Entry 4EU2 (X-ray diffraction, 2.51 A resolution); this record covers chains J and Z of the 28 polymer chains in the assembly.

# Chain J
Molecule: Proteasome component PUP3
Organism: Saccharomyces cerevisiae
Notes: EC 3.4.25.1
Reference sequence: P25451 (PSB3_YEAST); the author numbering skips numbers that UniProt does not, so the offset changes along the chain: -8 to -1 = UniProt 2-9; 1-196 = UniProt 10-205
Chain sequence (204 residues; numbered -8 to 196; 1 number in that range is skipped by the numbering (no residue carries it; nothing is unmodelled there); the number before each row is that of its first residue; numbers below 1 keep their minus sign (Ser-8 is residue -8)):
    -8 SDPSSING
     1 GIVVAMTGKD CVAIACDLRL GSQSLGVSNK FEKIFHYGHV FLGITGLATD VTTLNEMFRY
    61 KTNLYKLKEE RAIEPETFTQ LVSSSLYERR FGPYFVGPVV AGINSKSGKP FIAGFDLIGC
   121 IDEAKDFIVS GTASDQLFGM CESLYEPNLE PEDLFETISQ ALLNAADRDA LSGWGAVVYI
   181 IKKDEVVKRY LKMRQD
Curated features (UniProtKB/Swiss-Prot):
  - modified residue: Ser22 (Phosphoserine)
  - cross-link: Lys61 (Glycyl lysine isopeptide (Lys-Gly) (interchain with G-Cter in ubiquitin))

# Chain Z
Molecule: Proteasome component PRE2
Organism: Saccharomyces cerevisiae
Notes: EC 3.4.25.1
Reference sequence: P30656 (PSB5_YEAST); residues 1-212 here correspond to UniProt positions 76-287 (UniProt number = residue number + 75)
Chain sequence (212 residues; row label = number of the first residue in the row):
     1 TTTLAFRFQG GIIVAVDSRA TAGNWVASQT VKRVIEINPF LLGTMAGGAA DCQFWETWLG
    61 SQCRLHELRE KERISVAAAS KILSNLVYQY KGAGLSMGTM ICGYTRKEGP TIYYVDSDGT
   121 RLKGDIFCVG SGQTFAYGVL DSNYKWDLSV EDALYLGKRS ILAAAHRDAY SGGSVNLYHV
   181 TEDGWIYHGN HDVGELFWKV KEEEGSFNNV IG
Differences from the reference sequence: conflict Arg33 (Lys108 in P30656)
Ligand contacts: WPI (1,4-bis[(4E)-5-(3,4,5-trimethoxyphenyl)pent-4-en-1-yl]-1,4-diazepane): Thr1, Thr21, Ala46, Gly47, Lys91, Ser96, Met97, Gly98, Tyr114, Asp116, Ser117, Asp118, Gly130, Ser131, Tyr170
From the paper describing this entry:
  - binding site for WPI: Thr1, Gly47, Met97, Asp118, Gly130, Ser131
  - catalytic residues: Thr1 (citing earlier work)

# How chain J and chain Z interact
Contacting residue pairs (43; chain J residue first):
  Ser-4(J) - Asn24(Z)
  Arg19(J) - Ala169(Z)
  Ser24(J) - Arg167(Z)
  Ser24(J) - Asp168(Z)
  Ser24(J) - Ala169(Z)  hydrogen bond (backbone-backbone)
  Ser24(J) - Tyr170(Z)
  Leu25(J) - Phe135(Z)  hydrophobic
  Leu25(J) - Arg167(Z)
  Gly26(J) - Arg167(Z)  hydrogen bond (backbone-side chain)
  Asn29(J) - Asn209(Z)  hydrogen bond (side chain-backbone)
  Lys30(J) - Asn209(Z)
  Lys30(J) - Ile211(Z)
  Thr132(J) - Asn24(Z)
  Gln136(J) - Trp25(Z)
  Arg168(J) - Trp25(Z)
  Arg168(J) - Val26(Z)  hydrogen bond (side chain-backbone)
  Arg168(J) - Ala27(Z)  hydrogen bond (side chain-backbone)
  Arg168(J) - Ser28(Z)
  Asp169(J) - Asn24(Z)
  Asp169(J) - Val26(Z)
  Ala170(J) - Asn24(Z)  hydrogen bond (backbone-backbone)
  Ala170(J) - Val26(Z)
  Ala170(J) - Ala169(Z)
  Ala170(J) - Tyr170(Z)  hydrophobic
  Leu171(J) - Asn24(Z)
  Trp174(J) - His166(Z)  hydrogen bond (side chain-backbone)
  Lys192(J) - Trp198(Z)
  Lys192(J) - Gly212(Z)
  Met193(J) - Trp198(Z)
  Arg194(J) - Gly173(Z)  hydrogen bond (side chain-backbone)
  Arg194(J) - Asp192(Z)  salt bridge
  Arg194(J) - Gly194(Z)
  Gln195(J) - His166(Z)  hydrogen bond (backbone-side chain)
  Gln195(J) - Phe197(Z)
  Gln195(J) - Trp198(Z)
  Gln195(J) - Val210(Z)
  Asp196(J) - Arg19(Z)  salt bridge
  Asp196(J) - Ala165(Z)
  Asp196(J) - Asp168(Z)
  Asp196(J) - Ser171(Z)
  Asp196(J) - Gly172(Z)
  Asp196(J) - Gly173(Z)  hydrogen bond (side chain-backbone)
  Asp196(J) - Val193(Z)
Also at the interface, not in a pair above, chain J (22 interface residues in all): Gln23, Val27, Asp167
Also at the interface, not in a pair above, chain Z (27 interface residues in all): Thr21, Gln29

# Overview
22 residues of chain J face 27 of chain Z across their interface; the contacts include 10 hydrogen bonds and 2
salt bridges. Polar pairs include Arg194(J)-Asp192(Z), Asp196(J)-Arg19(Z) and Gly26(J)-Arg167(Z). Chain Z
binds compound WPI. The paper reports the catalytic residue Thr1(Z); a binding site for WPI at Thr1(Z),
Gly47(Z) and Met97(Z) among others.
Chain J is Proteasome component PUP3 and chain Z is Proteasome component PRE2, both from Saccharomyces
cerevisiae; the structure, Crystal structure of 20s proteasome with novel inhibitor K-7174, was determined by
X-ray diffraction.
